Entry 8XCH (electron microscopy, 3.40 A resolution); this record covers chains C and D of the 32 polymer chains in the assembly.

# Chain C
Protein: Non-structural protein 7
Organism: Severe acute respiratory syndrome coronavirus 2
UniProtKB: P0DTC1 (R1A_SARS2); residues 1-83 here correspond to UniProt positions 3860-3942 (UniProt number = residue number + 3859)
Chain sequence (83 residues; row label = number of the first residue in the row):
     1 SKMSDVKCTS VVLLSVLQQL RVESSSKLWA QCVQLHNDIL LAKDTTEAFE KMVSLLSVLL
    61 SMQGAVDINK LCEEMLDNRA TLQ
Not modelled in the structure: 1, 74-83

# Chain D
Protein: Non-structural protein 8
Organism: Severe acute respiratory syndrome coronavirus 2
UniProtKB: P0DTD1 (R1AB_SARS2); residues 1-198 here correspond to UniProt positions 3943-4140 (UniProt number = residue number + 3942)
Chain sequence (198 residues; row label = number of the first residue in the row):
     1 AIASEFSSLP SYAAFATAQE AYEQAVANGD SEVVLKKLKK SLNVAKSEFD RDAAMQRKLE
    61 KMADQAMTQM YKQARSEDKR AKVTSAMQTM LFTMLRKLDN DALNNIINNA RDGCVPLNII
   121 PLTTAAKLMV VIPDYNTYKN TCDGTTFTYA SALWEIQQVV DADSKIVQLS EISMDNSPNL
   181 AWPLIVTALR ANSAVKLQ
Not modelled in the structure: 1-5, 192-198
Curated features (UniProtKB/Swiss-Prot):
  - site: Gln-198 (Cleavage)

# Chain C / chain D interface
Residue-residue contacts - 37 pairs, chain C then chain D:
  Asp-5(C) / Lys-97(D)
  Asp-5(C) / Leu-98(D)
  Cys-8(C) / Met-94(D)
  Thr-9(C) / Met-94(D)
  Thr-9(C) / Leu-98(D)
  Val-12(C) / Met-87(D)  hydrophobic
  Val-12(C) / Leu-91(D)  hydrophobic
  Val-12(C) / Met-94(D)  hydrophobic
  Val-16(C) / Gln-88(D)
  Val-16(C) / Leu-91(D)  hydrophobic
  Gln-31(C) / Ile-119(D)
  Phe-49(C) / Asn-100(D)
  Glu-50(C) / Leu-122(D)
  Val-53(C) / Ile-106(D)  hydrophobic
  Ser-54(C) / Ile-119(D)
  Ser-54(C) / Ile-120(D)  hydrogen bond (side chain-backbone)
  Ser-57(C) / Ile-119(D)
  Ser-57(C) / Ile-120(D)  hydrogen bond (side chain-backbone)
  Val-58(C) / Ile-119(D)  hydrophobic
  Leu-60(C) / Ile-106(D)  hydrophobic
  Leu-60(C) / Ala-110(D)  hydrophobic
  Leu-60(C) / Val-115(D)
  Ser-61(C) / Pro-116(D)
  Asp-67(C) / Phe-92(D)
  Asp-67(C) / Ile-107(D)
  Asp-67(C) / Ala-110(D)
  Asp-67(C) / Arg-111(D)  hydrogen bond (side chain-backbone)
  Ile-68(C) / Arg-111(D)
  Lys-70(C) / Gln-88(D)  hydrogen bond (side chain-backbone)
  Lys-70(C) / Thr-89(D)
  Lys-70(C) / Phe-92(D)
  Leu-71(C) / Phe-92(D)  hydrophobic
  Leu-71(C) / Arg-96(D)
  Leu-71(C) / Ile-107(D)  hydrophobic
  Leu-71(C) / Arg-111(D)  hydrogen bond (backbone-side chain)
  Glu-73(C) / Arg-96(D)  salt bridge
  Glu-73(C) / Arg-111(D)  salt bridge
Other interface residues (no listed pair), chain C (24 interface residues in all): Lys-2, Leu-13, Leu-28, Leu-56, Leu-59
Other interface residues (no listed pair), chain D (23 interface residues in all): Leu-95, Leu-103, Leu-117, Asn-118

# Summary
Chain C and chain D form an interface of 24 and 23 residues respectively, with 5 hydrogen bonds and 2 salt
bridges. Polar contacts include Glu-73(C)/Arg-96(D), Glu-73(C)/Arg-111(D) and Ser-54(C)/Ile-120(D).
Here chain C is Non-structural protein 7 and chain D is Non-structural protein 8, both from Severe acute
respiratory syndrome coronavirus 2. Entry 8XCH (SARS-CoV-2 Replication-Transcription Complex has a
dimer-of-dimeric architecture (ddRTC) in pre-capping initiation) was determined by electron microscopy (same
publication as 9IMK and 9IMM).
